PDB entry 5C1U | X-ray diffraction, 1.49 A resolution | chain A

== Chain A ==
Molecule: 3C proteinase
Organism: Enterovirus A71
Notes: EC 3.4.22.28
UniProtKB: A9XG43 (A9XG43_9ENTO); residues 1-183 here correspond to UniProt positions 1549-1731 (UniProt number = residue number + 1548)
Sequence (192 residues; each row starts with the number of its first residue; numbering starts at 0):
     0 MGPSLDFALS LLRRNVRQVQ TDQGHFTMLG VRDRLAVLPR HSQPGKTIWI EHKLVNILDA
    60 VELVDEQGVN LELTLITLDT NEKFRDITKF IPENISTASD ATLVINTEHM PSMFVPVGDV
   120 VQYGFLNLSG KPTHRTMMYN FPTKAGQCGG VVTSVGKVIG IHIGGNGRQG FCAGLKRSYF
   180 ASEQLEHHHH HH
Not modelled in the structure: 181-191
Differences from the reference sequence: expression tag (0, 184-191)
Glycans and other covalent adducts: compound GHV linked to Cys147
Residues lining bound ligands: GHV ((2S)-2-[[(E)-3-[4-(dimethylamino)phenyl]prop-2-enoyl]amino]-N-[(2S)-1-oxidanyl-3-[(3S)-2-oxidanylidenepyrrolidin-3-yl]propan-2-yl]-3-phenyl-propanamide): Phe25, Arg39, His40, Glu71, Leu127, Ser128, Lys130, Thr132, Thr142, Lys143, Ala144, His161, Ile162, Gly163, Gly164, Asn165

== Summary ==
Compound GHV is covalently linked to Cys147.
Chain A is 3C proteinase (Enterovirus A71); the structure, Crystal structure of EV71 3C Proteinase in complex
with Compound Xb, was determined by X-ray diffraction, deposited together with 5C1X, 5C1Y and 5C20.
